Entry 8IUN (electron microscopy, 2.85 A resolution); this record covers chains M and C of the 36 polymer chains in the assembly.

# Chain M
Name: Reaction center protein L chain
Source organism: Roseiflexus castenholzii
UniProtKB: Q83XD0 (Q83XD0_9CHLR); residues 1-641 here = UniProt positions 1-641
Sequence (641 residues; row label = number of the first residue in the row):
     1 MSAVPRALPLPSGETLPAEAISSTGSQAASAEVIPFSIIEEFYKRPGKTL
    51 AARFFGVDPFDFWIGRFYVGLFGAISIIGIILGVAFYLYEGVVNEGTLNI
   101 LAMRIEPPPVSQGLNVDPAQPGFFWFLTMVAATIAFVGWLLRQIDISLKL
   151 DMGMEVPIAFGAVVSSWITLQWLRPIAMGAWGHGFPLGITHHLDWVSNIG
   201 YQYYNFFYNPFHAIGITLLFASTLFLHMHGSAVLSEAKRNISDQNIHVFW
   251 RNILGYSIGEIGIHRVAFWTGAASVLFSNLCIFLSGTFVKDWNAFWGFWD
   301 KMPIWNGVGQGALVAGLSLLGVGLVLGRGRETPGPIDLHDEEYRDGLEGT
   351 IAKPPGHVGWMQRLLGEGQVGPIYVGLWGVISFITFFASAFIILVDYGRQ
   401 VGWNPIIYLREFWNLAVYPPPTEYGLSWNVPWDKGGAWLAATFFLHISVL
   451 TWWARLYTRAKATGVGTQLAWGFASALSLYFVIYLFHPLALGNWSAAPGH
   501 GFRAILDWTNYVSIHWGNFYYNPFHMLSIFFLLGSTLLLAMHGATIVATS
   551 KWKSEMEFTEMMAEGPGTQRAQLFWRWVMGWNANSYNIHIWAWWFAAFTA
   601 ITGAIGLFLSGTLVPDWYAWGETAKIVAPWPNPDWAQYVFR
Not modelled in the structure: 1-334, 641
Metal / ion sites: Mn2+: H542, E557, H589 (shared with 2 residues of chain L)
Ligand contacts:
  - bacteriochlorophyll a (BCL), molecule 1: F386, L445, V449, F473, A476, L479, Y480, W508, T509, N510, V512, S513, F519, Y520, H525, S528, I529, L532, T599, G603, L607
  - bacteriochlorophyll a (BCL), molecule 2: T509, Y520, L533
  - bacteriochlorophyll a (BCL), molecule 3: Y520, M526, I529, F530, L533, G534, L537
  - 2-O-octyl-beta-D-glucopyranose (BGL), molecule 1: H357, V358, G359, W360, M361
  - 2-O-octyl-beta-D-glucopyranose (BGL), molecule 2: G359, W360, R363
  - 2-O-octyl-beta-D-glucopyranose (BGL), molecule 3: G425, L426, S427
  - 2-O-octyl-beta-D-glucopyranose (BGL), molecule 4: L613, V614, W620
  - bacteriopheophytin a (BPH), molecule 1: I351, I373, Y374, V375, G379, V380, S382, F383, F386, S448, V449, W452, R455, L456, L469, G472, F473, A476, A596, T599, A600
  - bacteriopheophytin a (BPH), molecule 2: F386, S389, A390, I393, L445, Y480, I483, Y484, P498, F502, I505, L506, W508, T509
  - bacteriopheophytin a (BPH), molecule 3: L533, T536, L537, A540, M541, W575, V578, M579
  - Menaquinone 11 (MQE; 2-methyl-3-[(2E,6E,10E,14E,18E,22E,26E,30E,34E,38E)-3,7,11,15,19,23,27,31,35,39,43-undecamethyltetratetraconta-2,6,10,1 4,18,22,26,30,34,38,42-undecaen-1-yl]naphthalene-1,4-dione): L538, M541, H542, T545, I546, T568, A571, Q572, W575, M579, W581, N582, A583, N584, S585, I588, W591, F595

# Chain C
Name: Cytochrome subunit of photosynthetic reaction center
Source organism: Roseiflexus castenholzii
UniProtKB: Q83XC9 (Q83XC9_9CHLR); residues 1-320 here = UniProt positions 1-320
Sequence (320 residues; numbered 1 to 320; the number before each row is that of its first residue):
     1 MIQQPPTLFPEITNTVRGRFYIVAGIISVVMAVASIAIFWWIFYTITPAP
    51 APPLQNPIYVNYTQEPTDYISAESLAAMNAYIQANPQPQAVQVLKGMTTA
   101 QISAYMVAQVSGGLKVDCSYCHNIANFAQQDGYPNAAKKVTARKMMLMSA
   151 DLNQNYTAKLPASVGGYQITCATCHNGKAAGLEPYPIEIMNTLPNDWRLP
   201 LELDYPGGLVVTGRKDVSNHEVEQNQFAMYHMNVSMGQGCTFCHNARYFP
   251 SYEIAQKNHSIIMLQMTKHIQETYVAPGGRIADGIMAGKSPSCWLCHQGA
   301 NIPPGAAKPGQVPAVLSSTP
Not modelled in the structure: 1-12
Covalently attached groups: heme c (HEC) linked to C118, C121, C171, C174, C240, C243, C293, C296
Metal / ion sites: heme c Fe (4 sites), coordinated by H122, H175, H244, H297; Ca2+: M190, L193, N195 (together with phosphatidylglycerol)
Ligand contacts:
  - bacteriochlorophyll a (BCL): W41, I42, I46
  - heme c (HEC), molecule 1: I70, M78, Y81, P88, Q89, A90, V91, Q92, V93, L94, T99, I102, S103, M106, V107, V110, S111, L114, V116, D117, Y120, H122, F127, A128, K139, A142, R143, M146
  - heme c (HEC), molecule 2: Y105, V110, L114, Y120, K138, T141, A142, M145, M146, M148, S149, L152, I169, T170, T173, H175, A179, A180, G181, L182, I270, M286, A287, K289
  - heme c (HEC), molecule 3: T157, L160, V164, G165, G166, Y167, I169, T173, M232, M236, F242, Q256, H259, S260, M263, L264, M266, T267, I270, S292, H297, N301, I302, P303, A306
  - heme c (HEC), molecule 4: Y205, P206, G207, G208, L209, V210, V211, T212, N225, Q226, M229, Y230, M232, N233, M236, G239, H244, F249, P250, Y252, K257, S260, I261, L264

# Chain M / chain C interface
Contacting residue pairs (40; chain M residue first):
  T422(M) with S218(C); E221(C), hydrogen bond
  N493(M) with S218(C), hydrogen bond
  S495(M) with S218(C), hydrogen bond; N219(C)
  A496(M) with S218(C)
  R503(M) with T192(C), hydrogen bond (side chain-backbone)
  W508(M) with N219(C)
  N510(M) with Q226(C)
  Y511(M) with V222(C), hydrophobic; E223(C); Q226(C)
  V512(M) with N219(C)
  I514(M) with T212(C); Q226(C)
  H515(M) with V211(C); T212(C); G213(C), hydrogen bond (backbone-backbone); R214(C), hydrogen bond (side chain-backbone); V217(C)
  W516(M) with R214(C)
  N518(M) with R247(C), hydrogen bond (side chain-backbone)
  T612(M) with K215(C)
  P615(M) with G213(C)
  D616(M) with T212(C); Y248(C), hydrogen bond
  Y618(M) with R247(C); Y248(C), hydrophobic
  V627(M) with R247(C)
  A628(M) with R247(C), hydrogen bond (backbone-side chain)
  P629(M) with R247(C), hydrogen bond (backbone-side chain)
  W630(M) with N245(C); R247(C)
  W635(M) with T241(C), hydrogen bond (side chain-backbone); H244(C); N245(C)
  Y638(M) with T241(C), hydrogen bond (backbone-side chain)
  V639(M) with Q238(C)
  F640(M) with Q238(C), hydrogen bond (backbone-side chain); G239(C)
Also at the interface, not in a pair above, chain M (29 interface residues in all): P421, G517, Y521, G611
Also at the interface, not in a pair above, chain C (26 interface residues in all): H220, G237, F242, A246, F249, I254

# Summary
Chain M and chain C form an interface of 29 and 26 residues respectively, with 13 hydrogen bonds. Among the
polar pairs are T422(M)-E221(C), N493(M)-S218(C) and S495(M)-S218(C).
Here chain M is Reaction center protein L chain and chain C is Cytochrome subunit of photosynthetic reaction
center, both from Roseiflexus castenholzii. Entry 8IUN (Cryo-EM structure of the CRT-LESS RC-LH core complex
from roseiflexus castenholzii) was determined by electron microscopy (same publication as 8IUG).
